PDB entry 6E5P | electron microscopy, 8.80 A resolution (very low resolution: no residue pairs are listed; an interface is given only as per-side residue counts) | chains C and D of the 24 polymer chains in the assembly

Chain C:
Protein: Envelope glycoprotein gp120
Organism: Human immunodeficiency virus 1
Reference sequence: Q2N0S6 (Q2N0S6_9HIV1); the construct lacks a stretch of the UniProt sequence and is renumbered around it, so the offset changes along the chain: 31-141 = UniProt 30-140; 150-185 = UniProt 141-176; 187-309 = UniProt 186-308; 312-321 = UniProt 309-318; 2 more segments
Sequence (474 residues; numbered 31 to 506 plus 10 insertion-coded residues; 12 numbers in that range are skipped by the numbering (no residue carries them; nothing is unmodelled there); the number before each row is that of its first residue; a row labelled like 185A-185I holds insertion residues (185A, then the next letters in order)):
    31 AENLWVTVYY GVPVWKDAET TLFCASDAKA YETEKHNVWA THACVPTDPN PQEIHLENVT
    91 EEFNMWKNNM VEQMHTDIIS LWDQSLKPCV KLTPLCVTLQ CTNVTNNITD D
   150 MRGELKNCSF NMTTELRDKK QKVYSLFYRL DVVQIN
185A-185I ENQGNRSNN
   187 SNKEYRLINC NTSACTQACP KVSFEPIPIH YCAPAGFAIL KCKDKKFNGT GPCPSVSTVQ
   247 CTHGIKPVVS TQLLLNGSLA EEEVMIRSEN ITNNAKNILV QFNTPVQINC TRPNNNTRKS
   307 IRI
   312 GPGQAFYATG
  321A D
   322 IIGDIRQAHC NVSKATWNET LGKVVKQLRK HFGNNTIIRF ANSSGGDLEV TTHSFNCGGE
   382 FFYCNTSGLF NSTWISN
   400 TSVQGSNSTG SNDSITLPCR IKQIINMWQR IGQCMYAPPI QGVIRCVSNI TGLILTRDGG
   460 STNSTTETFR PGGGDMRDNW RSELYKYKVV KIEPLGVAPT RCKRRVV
Not modelled in the structure: 185A-185I, 400-410, 506
Construct notes: conflict Cys201 (Ile200 in Q2N0S6), Asn332 (Thr330 in Q2N0S6), Cys433 (Ala430 in Q2N0S6), Cys501 (Ala498 in Q2N0S6)
From the paper describing this entry:
  - post-translational modification sites: Asn295, Asn332, Asn339, Asn392

Chain D:
Protein: Envelope glycoprotein gp160
Organism: Human immunodeficiency virus 1
Reference sequence: Q2N0S9 (Q2N0S9_9HIV1); residues 512-664 here correspond to UniProt positions 511-663 (UniProt number = residue number - 1)
Sequence (170 residues; numbered 512 to 681; the number before each row is that of its first residue):
   512 AVGIGAVFLG FLGAAGSTMG AASMTLTVQA RNLLSGIVQQ QSNLLRAPEA QQHLLKLTVW
   572 GIKQLQARVL AVERYLRDQQ LLGIWGCSGK LICCTNVPWN SSWSNRNLSE IWDNMTWLQW
   632 DKEISNYTQI IYGLLEESQN QQEKNEQDLL ALDGSAPTKA KRRVVQREKR
Not modelled in the structure: 512-517, 548-568, 665-681
Construct notes: conflict Pro559 (Ile558 in Q2N0S9), Cys605 (Thr604 in Q2N0S9); expression tag (665-681)

Interface between chain C and chain D:
At this resolution (9 A) residue pairs are not listed: 18 residues of chain C and 16 of chain D lie at the interface.

Summary:
18 residues of chain C and 16 residues of chain D are in contact. The paper reports modification sites
Asn295(C), Asn332(C) and Asn339(C) among others.
Here chain C is Envelope glycoprotein gp120 and chain D is Envelope glycoprotein gp160, both from Human
immunodeficiency virus 1. Entry 6E5P (Backbone model based on cryo-EM map at 8.5 A of domain-swapped,
glycan-reactive, neutralizing antibody 2G12 bound ...) was determined by electron microscopy.
